2XWJ - chains B and I of the 3 polymer chains in the assembly; structure by X-ray diffraction, 4.00 A resolution.

[Chain B]
Molecule: Complement C3 alpha chain
Organism: Homo sapiens
UniProt: P01024 (CO3_HUMAN); residues 727-1641 here correspond to UniProt positions 749-1663 (UniProt number = residue number + 22)
Chain sequence (915 residues; each row starts with the number of its first residue):
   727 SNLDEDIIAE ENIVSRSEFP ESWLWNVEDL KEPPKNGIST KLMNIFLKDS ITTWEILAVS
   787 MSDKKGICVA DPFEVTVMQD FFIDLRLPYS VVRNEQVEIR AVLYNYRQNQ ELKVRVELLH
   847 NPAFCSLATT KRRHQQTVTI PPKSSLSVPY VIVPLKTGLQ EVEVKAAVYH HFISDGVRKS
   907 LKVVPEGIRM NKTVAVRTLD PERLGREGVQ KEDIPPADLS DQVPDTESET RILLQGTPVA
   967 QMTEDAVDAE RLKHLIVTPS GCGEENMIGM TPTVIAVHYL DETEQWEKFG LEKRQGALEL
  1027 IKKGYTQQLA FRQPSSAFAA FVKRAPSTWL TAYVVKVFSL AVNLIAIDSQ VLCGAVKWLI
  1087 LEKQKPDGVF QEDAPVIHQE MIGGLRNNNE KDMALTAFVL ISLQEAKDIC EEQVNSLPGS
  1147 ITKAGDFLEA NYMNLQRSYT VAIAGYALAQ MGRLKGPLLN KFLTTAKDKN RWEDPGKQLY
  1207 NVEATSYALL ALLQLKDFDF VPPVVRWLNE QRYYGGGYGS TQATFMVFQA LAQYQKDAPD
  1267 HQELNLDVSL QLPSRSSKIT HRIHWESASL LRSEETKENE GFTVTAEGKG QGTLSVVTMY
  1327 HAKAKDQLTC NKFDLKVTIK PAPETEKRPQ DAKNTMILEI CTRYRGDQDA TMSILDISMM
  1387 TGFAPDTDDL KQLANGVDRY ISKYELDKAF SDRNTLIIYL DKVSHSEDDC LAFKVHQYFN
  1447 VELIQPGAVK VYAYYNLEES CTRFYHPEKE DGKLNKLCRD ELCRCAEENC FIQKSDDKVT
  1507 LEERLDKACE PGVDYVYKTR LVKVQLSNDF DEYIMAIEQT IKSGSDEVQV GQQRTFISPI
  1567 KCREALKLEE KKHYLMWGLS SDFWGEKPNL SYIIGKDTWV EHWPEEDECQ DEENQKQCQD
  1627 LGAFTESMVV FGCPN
Not modelled in the structure: 727-729, 1350-1358, 1501-1502
Differences from the reference sequence: engineered mutation Glu991 (Gln1013 in P01024)
Cystine bridges: Cys851-Cys1491, Cys1079-Cys1136, Cys1336-Cys1467, Cys1367-Cys1436, Cys1484-Cys1489, Cys1496-Cys1568, Cys1515-Cys1639, Cys1615-Cys1624
Covalent attachments: N-acetylglucosamine (NAG) linked to Asn917
Ion coordination: Ni2+: Asn1641 (shared with Ser253(I), Ser255(I), Thr328(I) of chain I)
Curated features (UniProtKB/Swiss-Prot):
  - region: Glu1612 to Phe1637 (Interaction with CFP/properdin)
  - site: Arg932, Glu933 (Cleavage), Arg1281, Ser1282 (Cleavage), Arg1298, Ser1299 (Cleavage), Asn1641 (Coordinates Mg(2+) for interaction with Complement factor B Bb fragment (CFB))
  - modified residue (Phosphoserine): Ser946, Ser1299, Ser1551
  - glycosylation (N-linked (GlcNAc...) asparagine): Asn917, Asn1595

[Chain I]
Molecule: Complement factor B
Organism: Homo sapiens
Notes: fragment: complement factor b
UniProt: P00751 (CFAB_HUMAN); residues 1-739 here correspond to UniProt positions 26-764 (UniProt number = residue number + 25)
Chain sequence (741 residues; each row starts with the number of its first residue):
     1 TPWSLARPQG SCSLEGVEIK GGSFRLLQEG QALEYVCPSG FYPYPVQTRT CRSTGSWSTL
    61 KTQDQKTVRK AECRAIHCPR PHDFENGEYW PRSPYYNVSD EISFHCYDGY TLRGSANRTC
   121 QVNGRWSGQT AICDNGAGYC SNPGIPIGTR KVGSQYRLED SVTYHCSRGL TLRGSQRRTC
   181 QEGGSWSGTE PSCQDSFMYD TPQEVAEAFL SSLTETIEGV DAEDGHGPGE QQKRKIVLDP
   241 SGSMNIYLVL DGSGSIGASD FTGAKKCLVN LIEKVASYGV KPRYGLVTYA TYPKIWVKVS
   301 EADSSNADWV TKQLNEINYE DHKLKSGTNT KKALQAVYSM MSWPDDVPPE GWNRTRHVII
   361 LMTDGLHNMG GDPITVIDEI RDLLYIGKDR KNPREDYLDV YVFGVGPLVN QVNINALASK
   421 KDNEQHVFKV KDMENLEDVF YQMIDESQSL SLCGMVWEHR KGTDYHKQPW QAKISVIRPS
   481 KGHESCMGAV VSEYFVLTAA HCFTVDDKEH SIKVSVGGEK RDLEIEVVLF HPNYNINGKK
   541 EAGIPEFYDY DVALIKLKNK LKYGQTIRPI CLPCTEGTTR ALRLPPTTTC QQQKEELLPA
   601 QDIKALFVSE EEKKLTRKEV YIKNGDKKGS CERDAQYAPG YDKVKDISEV VTPRFLCTGG
   661 VSPYADPNTC RGDSGGPLIV HKRSRFIQVG VISWGVVDVC KNQKRQKQVP AHARDFHINL
   721 FQVLPWLKEK LQDEDLGFLA A
Not modelled in the structure: 1-9, 224-239, 460-463
Differences from the reference sequence: expression tag (740-741); engineered mutation Gly254 (Asp279 in P00751), Asp260 (Asn285 in P00751)
Cystine bridges: Cys12-Cys51, Cys37-Cys73, Cys78-Cys120, Cys106-Cys133, Cys140-Cys180, Cys166-Cys193, Cys453-Cys571, Cys486-Cys502, Cys574-Cys590, Cys631-Cys657, Cys670-Cys700
Covalent attachments: N-acetylglucosamine (NAG) linked to Asn353
Ion coordination: Ni2+: Ser253, Ser255, Thr328 (shared with Asn1641(B) of chain B)
Curated features (UniProtKB/Swiss-Prot):
  - active site (Charge relay system): His501, Asp551, Ser674
  - binding site (Mg(2+)): Ser253, Ser255, Thr328
  - binding site (Mn(2+)): Ser253, Ser255, Thr328
  - site: Arg234, Lys235 (Cleavage)
  - glycosylation: Asn97 (N-linked (GlcNAc...) asparagine), Asn117 (N-linked (GlcNAc...) asparagine), Lys266 (N-linked (Glc) (glycation) lysine), Asn353 (N-linked (GlcNAc...) asparagine)
Reported in the primary citation:
  - conformationally variable residues (loop rearrangement, order/disorder transition): Asp224 to Asp239, Ser447 to Cys453
  - mutagenesis - E230A: decreased catalytic activity

[Chain B / chain I interface]
Pairs across the interface (87):
  Val740(B) with Arg80(I); Pro94(I), hydrophobic
  Glu744(B) with Tyr89(I), hydrogen bond; Arg92(I), salt bridge
  Trp749(B) with Tyr107(I)
  Leu750(B) with Tyr107(I)
  Trp751(B) with Tyr107(I), hydrophobic; Asp108(I), hydrogen bond (backbone-backbone)
  Asn752(B) with His105(I), hydrogen bond; Cys106(I); Tyr107(I); Asp108(I)
  Val753(B) with Asp108(I)
  Phe772(B) with Glu88(I); Trp90(I), hydrophobic; Pro91(I), hydrophobic; Arg92(I), hydrogen bond (backbone-side chain)
  Leu773(B) with Arg92(I), hydrogen bond (backbone-side chain)
  Lys774(B) with Glu88(I), salt bridge
  Leu845(B) with Arg168(I)
  His846(B) with Arg168(I), hydrogen bond (backbone-side chain)
  Arg859(B) with Lys66(I)
  Leu885(B) with Val152(I), hydrophobic
  Glu887(B) with Arg150(I), salt bridge
  Arg904(B) with His82(I), hydrogen bond (side chain-backbone)
  Glu955(B) with Arg157(I), salt bridge
  Asn1271(B) with Gln708(I); Val709(I), hydrogen bond (side chain-backbone)
  Ser1280(B) with Arg390(I)
  Arg1281(B) with Leu158(I); Glu159(I), salt bridge; Glu182(I)
  Ser1282(B) with Glu182(I), hydrogen bond (backbone-side chain); Lys391(I), hydrogen bond
  Ser1283(B) with Glu182(I), hydrogen bond (backbone-side chain); Glu619(I), hydrogen bond
  Thr1286(B) with Tyr664(I); Ala665(I), hydrogen bond (backbone-backbone)
  His1287(B) with Pro663(I); Tyr664(I); Ala665(I)
  Arg1288(B) with Val661(I); Ala665(I); Val709(I)
  His1290(B) with Val661(I); Val709(I), hydrogen bond (side chain-backbone); Pro710(I); Ala711(I)
  Glu1300(B) with Tyr664(I)
  Glu1301(B) with Arg157(I), salt bridge
  Thr1302(B) with Glu159(I)
  Lys1303(B) with Glu159(I), hydrogen bond (backbone-side chain)
  Glu1304(B) with Glu159(I); Arg390(I), salt bridge
  Glu1313(B) with Lys707(I)
  Gly1314(B) with Gln708(I)
  Lys1315(B) with Gln708(I)
  Glu1508(B) with Ser53(I)
  Glu1509(B) with Thr54(I)
  Asp1512(B) with Arg52(I); Ser53(I), hydrogen bond (side chain-backbone); Thr54(I)
  Cys1515(B) with Asn368(I)
  Pro1517(B) with His367(I)
  Val1519(B) with Asn368(I)
  Asp1520(B) with Gly371(I)
  Lys1548(B) with Asn368(I), hydrogen bond (side chain-backbone)
  Ser1549(B) with Gly370(I), hydrogen bond (backbone-backbone)
  Gly1550(B) with Gly370(I)
  Ser1551(B) with Gly370(I); Gly371(I); Asp372(I)
  Glu1553(B) with Lys331(I), salt bridge
  Val1636(B) with Lys325(I)
  Phe1637(B) with Thr291(I); Leu324(I)
  Cys1639(B) with Ser326(I); Gly327(I); Asn368(I); Met369(I)
  Pro1640(B) with Ser326(I)
  Asn1641(B) with Ser253(I), hydrogen bond (backbone-side chain); Gly254(I), hydrogen bond (side chain-backbone); Ser255(I), hydrogen bond (backbone-side chain); Ser326(I), hydrogen bond (backbone-backbone); Thr328(I), hydrogen bond (backbone-side chain); Asn368(I), hydrogen bond (backbone-side chain)
Also at the interface, not in a pair above, chain B (61 interface residues in all): Glu737, Asn738, Ser743, Glu889, Pro1279, Ile1285, Glu1306, Glu1516, Val1635, Gly1638
Also at the interface, not in a pair above, chain I (57 interface residues in all): Arg74, Asp160, Ser161, Tyr292, Leu366, Asp666

[In short]
The interface between chain B and chain I involves 61 residues on one side and 57 on the other; the contacts
include 24 hydrogen bonds and 8 salt bridges. Polar pairs include Glu744(B)-Arg92(I), Lys774(B)-Glu88(I) and
Glu887(B)-Arg150(I). Covalently linked N-acetylglucosamine: at Asn917(B). From the paper: E230A of chain I
reduces catalytic activity; conformational variability at Asp224(I) and Ser447(I).
Chain B is Complement C3 alpha chain and chain I is Complement factor B, both from Homo sapiens; the
structure, Crystal Structure of Complement C3b in Complex with Factor B, was determined by X-ray diffraction,
deposited together with 2XW9, 2XWA and 2XWB.
